2B2E - chains R and A of the 5 polymer chains in the assembly; structure by X-ray diffraction, 3.15 A resolution.

[Chain R]
Molecule: 19-nt RNA strand
Sequence (19 nucleotides; numbered 300 to 318; the number before each row is that of its first residue):
   300 ACAUGAGGAU UACCCAUGU
Disordered / not traced: 300-301, 318

[Chain A]
Molecule: Coat protein
From: Enterobacterio phage MS2
UniProt: P03612 (COAT_BPMS2); numbering as in UniProt (aligned over 1-129)
Amino-acid sequence (129 residues; numbered 1 to 129; the number before each row is that of its first residue):
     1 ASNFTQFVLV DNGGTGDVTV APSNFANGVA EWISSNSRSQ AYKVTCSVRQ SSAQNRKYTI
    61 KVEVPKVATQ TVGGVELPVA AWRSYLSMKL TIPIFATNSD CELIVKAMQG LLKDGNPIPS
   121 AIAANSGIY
Sequence notes: engineered mutation Ser-87 (Asn in P03612), Lys-89 (Glu in P03612)
Reported in the primary citation:
  - mutagenesis - N87S: decreased binding to MS2 operator (citing earlier work)
  - mutagenesis - N87S, N87S/E89K: increased binding to Qbeta stem-loop (citing earlier work)

[Interface between chain R and chain A]
Contacting residue pairs (11; chain R residue first):
  A302(R) with Arg-49(A), salt bridge to the phosphate; Ser-51(A), sugar contact
  U310(R) with Lys-61(A), base contact; Glu-63(A), hydrogen bond to the sugar; Tyr-85(A), stacking on the base
  A311(R) with Val-29(A), base contact; Lys-43(A), salt bridge to the phosphate; Thr-45(A), hydrogen bond to the base; Cys-46(A), base contact; Ser-47(A), hydrogen bond to the base; Thr-59(A), hydrogen bond to the base
Interface residues without a listed pair, chain R (6 interface residues in all): U303, U309, C312
Interface residues without a listed pair, chain A (14 interface residues in all): Lys-57, Ile-60, Thr-91

[In short]
Chain R and chain A form an interface of 6 and 14 residues respectively, with 4 hydrogen bonds, 2 salt bridges
and 1 aromatic stacking contact. Among the polar pairs are A311(R)/Thr-45(A), A311(R)/Ser-47(A) and
A311(R)/Thr-59(A). The paper reports that N87S and N87S/E89K of chain A increase binding to Qbeta stem-loop;
N87S of chain A reduces binding to MS2 operator.
Chain R is a 19-nt RNA strand and chain A is Coat protein (Enterobacterio phage MS2); the structure, RNA
stemloop from bacteriophage MS2 complexed with an N87S,E89K mutant MS2 capsid, was determined by X-ray
diffraction (same publication as 1ZSE, 2B2D, 2B2G, 2BNY, 2BQ5 and 2BS1).
